1IOF - chains A and D of the 4 polymer chains in the assembly; structure by X-ray diffraction, 2.20 A resolution.

[Chain A (and D)]
Molecule: Pyrrolidone carboxyl peptidase
Organism: Pyrococcus furiosus
Notes: EC 3.4.19.3; chain D of this document is another copy of the same molecule, construct and numbering; everything in this record applies to it too
Reference sequence: O73944 (PCP_PYRFU); numbering as in UniProt (aligned over 1-208)
Chain sequence (208 residues; row label = number of the first residue in the row):
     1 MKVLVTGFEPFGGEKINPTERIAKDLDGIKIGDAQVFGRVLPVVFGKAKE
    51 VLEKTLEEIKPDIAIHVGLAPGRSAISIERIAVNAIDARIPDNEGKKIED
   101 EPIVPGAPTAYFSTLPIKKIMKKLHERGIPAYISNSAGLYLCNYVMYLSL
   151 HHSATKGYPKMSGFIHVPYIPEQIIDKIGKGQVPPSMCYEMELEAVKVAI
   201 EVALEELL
UniProt features mapped onto this chain:
  - active site: E79, C142, H166

[Chain A / chain D interface]
Pairs across the interface - 22 pairs, chain A then chain D:
  R80(A) with D87(D), salt bridge; D100(D), salt bridge; L139(D)
  A85(A) with F112(D), hydrophobic
  D87(A) with R80(D), salt bridge; K118(D), salt bridge
  E99(A) with K118(D), salt bridge
  D100(A) with R80(D), salt bridge; K118(D), salt bridge
  T109(A) with A110(D); F112(D)
  A110(A) with T109(D); A110(D), hydrophobic
  F112(A) with T109(D)
  K118(A) with D87(D), salt bridge; E99(D), salt bridge; D100(D), salt bridge
  N135(A) with S136(D); L139(D)
  S136(A) with N135(D)
  L139(A) with R80(D); N135(D)
Also at the interface, not in a pair above, chain A (16 interface residues in all): I81, V83, N84, Y111
Also at the interface, not in a pair above, chain D (16 interface residues in all): I81, V83, N84, A85, Y111

[Overview]
The chain A/chain D interface involves 16 residues from each chain, with 10 salt bridges. Polar contacts
include R80(A)-D87(D), R80(A)-D100(D) and D87(A)-K118(D). UniProt lists 3 active-site residues on chain A.
Chain A and chain D are both Pyrrolidone carboxyl peptidase (Pyrococcus furiosus); the structure, X-ray
crystalline structures of pyrrolidone carboxyl peptidase from a hyperthermophile, pyrococcus furiosus, and its
cys-free mutant, was determined by X-ray diffraction together with 1IOI from the same study.
